7Q9B - chains III and JJJ of the 10 polymer chains in the assembly; structure by X-ray diffraction, 3.24 A resolution.

== Chain III ==
Protein: Human T Cell Receptor Mel8, Alpha Chain
Organism: Homo sapiens
Sequence (193 residues; row label = number of the first residue in the row):
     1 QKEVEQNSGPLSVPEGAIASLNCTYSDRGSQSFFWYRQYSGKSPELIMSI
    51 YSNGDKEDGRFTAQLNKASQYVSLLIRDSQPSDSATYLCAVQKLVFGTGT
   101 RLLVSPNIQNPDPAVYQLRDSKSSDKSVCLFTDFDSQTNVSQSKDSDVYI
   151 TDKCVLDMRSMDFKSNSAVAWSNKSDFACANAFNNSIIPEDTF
Disordered / not traced: 191-193
Disulfide bonds: C23-C89, C129-C179

== Chain JJJ ==
Protein: Human T Cell Receptor Mel8, Beta Chain
Organism: Homo sapiens
Sequence (245 residues; each row starts with the number of its first residue):
     1 NAGVTQTPKFQVLKTGQSMTLQCAQDMNHEYMSWYRQDPGMGLRLIHYSV
    51 GAGITDQGEVPNGYNVSRSTTEDFPLRLLSAAPSQTSVYFCASSYSFTEA
   101 TYEQYFGPGTRLTVTEDLKNVFPPEVAVFEPSEAEISHTQKATLVCLATG
   151 FYPDHVELSWWVNGKEVHSGVCTDPQPLKEQPALNDSRYALSSRLRVSAT
   201 FWQDPRNHFRCQVQFYGLSENDEWTQDRAKPVTQIVSAEAWGRAD
Disulfide bonds: C23-C91, C146-C211

== Interface between chain III and chain JJJ ==
Contacting residue pairs (100; chain III residue first):
  E3(III) - E59(JJJ)
  F34(III) - A100(JJJ)
  Y36(III) - Q104(JJJ)  hydrogen bond
  Y36(III) - F106(JJJ)  hydrophobic
  Q38(III) - Q37(JJJ)  hydrogen bond
  Q38(III) - F90(JJJ)
  S40(III) - P175(JJJ)  hydrogen bond (side chain-backbone)
  K42(III) - F90(JJJ)
  S43(III) - F90(JJJ)
  S43(III) - G107(JJJ)  hydrogen bond (side chain-backbone)
  S43(III) - P108(JJJ)
  P44(III) - L43(JJJ)  hydrophobic
  P44(III) - F90(JJJ)
  P44(III) - F106(JJJ)  hydrophobic
  L46(III) - E103(JJJ)
  Y51(III) - A100(JJJ)  hydrophobic
  L88(III) - L43(JJJ)  hydrophobic
  Q92(III) - F97(JJJ)
  K93(III) - Y31(JJJ)  hydrogen bond (backbone-side chain)
  K93(III) - Y35(JJJ)
  K93(III) - S94(JJJ)  hydrogen bond
  K93(III) - S96(JJJ)  hydrogen bond (side chain-backbone)
  K93(III) - E99(JJJ)  hydrogen bond (side chain-backbone)
  K93(III) - A100(JJJ)
  K93(III) - Y102(JJJ)  hydrogen bond (side chain-backbone)
  K93(III) - Q104(JJJ)  hydrogen bond (backbone-side chain)
  L94(III) - Y31(JJJ)
  L94(III) - Y35(JJJ)  hydrogen bond (backbone-side chain)
  L94(III) - L45(JJJ)  hydrophobic
  V95(III) - E59(JJJ)
  F96(III) - Y35(JJJ)
  F96(III) - L43(JJJ)
  F96(III) - Q104(JJJ)
  F96(III) - F106(JJJ)  hydrophobic
  G97(III) - G42(JJJ)
  G97(III) - L43(JJJ)
  T98(III) - G40(JJJ)
  T98(III) - M41(JJJ)
  T98(III) - G42(JJJ)  hydrogen bond (backbone-backbone)
  R101(III) - G40(JJJ)  hydrogen bond (side chain-backbone)
  R101(III) - M41(JJJ)
  D112(III) - H138(JJJ)  salt bridge
  Y116(III) - S132(JJJ)
  Y116(III) - A134(JJJ)
  Y116(III) - E135(JJJ)
  Y116(III) - H138(JJJ)
  Y116(III) - T139(JJJ)  hydrogen bond
  Q117(III) - S132(JJJ)
  L118(III) - F129(JJJ)  hydrophobic
  L118(III) - E130(JJJ)
  L118(III) - P131(JJJ)  hydrophobic
  L118(III) - S132(JJJ)
  L118(III) - T143(JJJ)
  L118(III) - V145(JJJ)  hydrophobic
  R119(III) - F129(JJJ)
  R119(III) - E130(JJJ)  hydrogen bond (backbone-backbone)
  D120(III) - V128(JJJ)
  D120(III) - F129(JJJ)
  S121(III) - V128(JJJ)  hydrogen bond (backbone-backbone)
  S121(III) - E130(JJJ)
  S121(III) - E239(JJJ)  hydrogen bond (side chain-backbone)
  S121(III) - A240(JJJ)
  K126(III) - F129(JJJ)
  S127(III) - F129(JJJ)
  V128(III) - F129(JJJ)  hydrophobic
  V128(III) - V145(JJJ)  hydrophobic
  L130(III) - T143(JJJ)
  T132(III) - R196(JJJ)  hydrogen bond
  D133(III) - T139(JJJ)
  D133(III) - R196(JJJ)  salt bridge
  Y149(III) - E180(JJJ)
  I150(III) - L178(JJJ)
  T151(III) - D174(JJJ)
  T151(III) - S192(JJJ)
  D152(III) - R194(JJJ)  hydrogen bond (backbone-side chain)
  C154(III) - C172(JJJ)  disulfide
  C154(III) - R194(JJJ)  hydrogen bond
  V155(III) - C172(JJJ)
  L156(III) - G170(JJJ)
  L156(III) - C172(JJJ)  hydrophobic
  L156(III) - R196(JJJ)
  D157(III) - G170(JJJ)
  M158(III) - G170(JJJ)
  M158(III) - R196(JJJ)
  M158(III) - V197(JJJ)  hydrophobic
  M158(III) - S198(JJJ)
  R159(III) - H168(JJJ)  hydrogen bond (side chain-backbone)
  R159(III) - S169(JJJ)  hydrogen bond
  M161(III) - S198(JJJ)
  F163(III) - K141(JJJ)
  F163(III) - R196(JJJ)
  S165(III) - R196(JJJ)  hydrogen bond
  S167(III) - R194(JJJ)
  A168(III) - R194(JJJ)
  V169(III) - V145(JJJ)  hydrophobic
  V169(III) - S192(JJJ)
  V169(III) - R194(JJJ)
  W171(III) - L147(JJJ)  hydrophobic
  P189(III) - H138(JJJ)
  E190(III) - A134(JJJ)
Other interface residues (no listed pair), chain III (55 interface residues in all): K2, S32, S49, K153
Other interface residues (no listed pair), chain JJJ (56 interface residues in all): Y48, G109, T149, V171, T173, Q181, A190
Disulfides between the chains: C154(III)-C172(JJJ)

== Overview ==
55 residues of chain III and 56 residues of chain JJJ are in contact; the contacts include 1 disulfide bond,
23 hydrogen bonds and 2 salt bridges. Among the polar pairs are D112(III)-H138(JJJ), D133(III)-R196(JJJ) and
Y36(III)-Q104(JJJ).
Chain III is Human T Cell Receptor Mel8, Alpha Chain and chain JJJ is Human T Cell Receptor Mel8, Beta Chain,
both from Homo sapiens; the structure, MHC Class I A02 Allele presenting EAAGIGILTV, in complex with Mel8 TCR,
was determined by X-ray diffraction, deposited together with 7ZUC, 7Q98, 7Q99 and 7Q9A.
